Entry 3DRR (X-ray diffraction, 2.89 A resolution); this record covers chains A and B.

[Chain A]
Protein: Reverse transcriptase/ribonuclease H
Organism: Human immunodeficiency virus type 1
Notes: EC 2.7.7.49, 2.7.7.7, 3.1.26.4; fragment: gag-pol polyprotein p66 subunit
UniProt: P04585 (POL_HV1H2); residues 1-560 here correspond to UniProt positions 588-1147 (UniProt number = residue number + 587)
Chain sequence (563 residues; row label = number of the first residue in the row; numbers below 1 keep their minus sign (Met-2 is residue -2)):
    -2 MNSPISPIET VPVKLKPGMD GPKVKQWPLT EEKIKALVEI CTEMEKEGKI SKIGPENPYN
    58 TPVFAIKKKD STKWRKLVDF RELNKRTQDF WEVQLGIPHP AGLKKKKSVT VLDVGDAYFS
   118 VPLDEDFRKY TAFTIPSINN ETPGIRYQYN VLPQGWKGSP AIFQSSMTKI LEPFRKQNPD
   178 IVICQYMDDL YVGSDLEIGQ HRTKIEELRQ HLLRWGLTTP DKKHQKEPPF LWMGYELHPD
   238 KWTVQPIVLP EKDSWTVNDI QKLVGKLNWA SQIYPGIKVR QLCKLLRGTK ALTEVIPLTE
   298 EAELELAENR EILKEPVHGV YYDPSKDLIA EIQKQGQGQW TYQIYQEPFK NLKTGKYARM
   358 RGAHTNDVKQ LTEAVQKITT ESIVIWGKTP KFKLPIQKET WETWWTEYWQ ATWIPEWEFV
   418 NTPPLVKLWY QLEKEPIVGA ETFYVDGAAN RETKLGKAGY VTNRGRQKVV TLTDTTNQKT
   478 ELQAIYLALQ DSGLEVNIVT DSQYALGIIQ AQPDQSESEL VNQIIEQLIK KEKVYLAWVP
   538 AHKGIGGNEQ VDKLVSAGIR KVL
Not modelled in the structure: -2 to -1, 558-560
Sequence notes: expression tag (-2 to 0); engineered mutation Cys181 (Tyr768 in P04585)
Ligand contacts: R8E (3-{5-[(6-amino-1H-pyrazolo[3,4-b]pyridin-3-yl)methoxy]-2-chlorophenoxy}-5-chlorobenzonitrile): Pro95, Leu100, Lys101, Lys102, Lys103, Val106, Val108, Val179, Cys181, Tyr188, Val189, Gly190, Pro225, Phe227, Trp229, Leu234, His235, Pro236, Tyr318
UniProt features mapped onto this chain:
  - region: Phe227 to His235 (RT 'primer grip')
  - motif: Trp398 to Trp414 (Tryptophan repeat motif)
  - binding site (Mg(2+)): Asp110, Asp185, Asp186, Asp443, Glu478, Asp498, Asp549
  - site: Trp401 (Essential for RT p66/p51 heterodimerization), Trp414 (Essential for RT p66/p51 heterodimerization), Phe440, Tyr441 (Cleavage), Leu560 (Cleavage)

[Chain B]
Protein: p51 RT
Organism: Human immunodeficiency virus type 1
Notes: fragment: gag-pol polyprotein p51 subunit
UniProt: P04585 (POL_HV1H2); residues 1-440 here correspond to UniProt positions 588-1027 (UniProt number = residue number + 587)
Chain sequence (443 residues; numbered -2 to 440; the number before each row is that of its first residue; numbers below 1 keep their minus sign (Met-2 is residue -2)):
    -2 MNSPISPIET VPVKLKPGMD GPKVKQWPLT EEKIKALVEI CTEMEKEGKI SKIGPENPYN
    58 TPVFAIKKKD STKWRKLVDF RELNKRTQDF WEVQLGIPHP AGLKKKKSVT VLDVGDAYFS
   118 VPLDEDFRKY TAFTIPSINN ETPGIRYQYN VLPQGWKGSP AIFQSSMTKI LEPFRKQNPD
   178 IVICQYMDDL YVGSDLEIGQ HRTKIEELRQ HLLRWGLTTP DKKHQKEPPF LWMGYELHPD
   238 KWTVQPIVLP EKDSWTVNDI QKLVGKLNWA SQIYPGIKVR QLCKLLRGTK ALTEVIPLTE
   298 EAELELAENR EILKEPVHGV YYDPSKDLIA EIQKQGQGQW TYQIYQEPFK NLKTGKYARM
   358 RGAHTNDVKQ LTEAVQKITT ESIVIWGKTP KFKLPIQKET WETWWTEYWQ ATWIPEWEFV
   418 NTPPLVKLWY QLEKEPIVGA ETF
Not modelled in the structure: -2 to 5, 216-230, 357-360, 429-440
Sequence notes: expression tag (-2 to 0); engineered mutation Cys181 (Tyr768 in P04585)
UniProt features mapped onto this chain:
  - region: Phe227 to His235 (RT 'primer grip')
  - motif: Trp398 to Trp414 (Tryptophan repeat motif)
  - binding site (Mg(2+)): Asp110, Asp185, Asp186
  - site: Trp401 (Essential for RT p66/p51 heterodimerization), Trp414 (Essential for RT p66/p51 heterodimerization), Phe440 (Cleavage)

[Chain A / chain B interface]
Residue-residue contacts - 103 pairs, chain A then chain B:
  Val8(A) with Glu53(B)
  Pro9(A) with Glu53(B)
  Gln85(A) with Glu53(B), hydrogen bond (side chain-backbone)
  Asp86(A) with Lys20(B), salt bridge; Pro55(B)
  Phe87(A) with Pro52(B); Pro55(B)
  Trp88(A) with Pro52(B), hydrogen bond (backbone-backbone); Asn54(B); Pro55(B); Asn57(B); Thr131(B); Arg143(B)
  Gln91(A) with Asn137(B), hydrogen bond; Thr139(B)
  Leu92(A) with Asn137(B)
  Gly93(A) with Asn137(B)
  Ile94(A) with Asn137(B)
  Pro95(A) with Asn136(B); Asn137(B)
  His96(A) with Asn136(B), hydrogen bond (backbone-side chain)
  Gly99(A) with Asn136(B); Glu138(B)
  Leu100(A) with Glu138(B)
  Gln161(A) with Pro140(B)
  Ser162(A) with Pro52(B)
  Thr165(A) with Pro140(B)
  Cys181(A) with Glu138(B)
  Gln182(A) with Glu138(B); Pro140(B)
  Arg358(A) with Gln394(B); Glu396(B), salt bridge
  Gln373(A) with Thr397(B); Thr400(B); Trp401(B)
  Thr376(A) with Trp401(B)
  Ile380(A) with Leu26(B); Thr27(B)
  Val381(A) with Pro25(B), hydrophobic; Ile135(B); Asn136(B), hydrogen bond (backbone-backbone)
  Ile382(A) with Ile135(B); Asn136(B)
  Trp383(A) with Ile135(B)
  Gly384(A) with Thr27(B); Glu28(B), hydrogen bond (backbone-backbone); Ile135(B)
  Trp402(A) with Lys331(B), hydrogen bond (backbone-side chain); Asp364(B), hydrogen bond
  Tyr405(A) with Lys331(B), hydrogen bond (backbone-side chain)
  Trp406(A) with Lys331(B); Pro392(B), hydrophobic; Val417(B); Asn418(B); Thr419(B)
  Gln407(A) with Lys331(B), hydrogen bond (backbone-side chain); Pro392(B); Ile393(B); Gln394(B)
  Ala408(A) with Trp337(B), hydrophobic; Asp364(B); Pro392(B), hydrogen bond (backbone-backbone); Ile393(B)
  Thr409(A) with Asp364(B), hydrogen bond (backbone-side chain)
  Trp410(A) with Asn363(B); Val365(B), hydrophobic; Trp401(B)
  Pro412(A) with Trp401(B), hydrophobic
  Pro433(A) with Asn255(B)
  Ile434(A) with Thr290(B)
  Val435(A) with Thr290(B)
  Thr439(A) with Ala288(B); Leu289(B), hydrogen bond (side chain-backbone)
  Tyr441(A) with Gln258(B), hydrogen bond; Lys287(B), hydrogen bond (side chain-backbone)
  Val458(A) with Thr286(B)
  Thr459(A) with Thr286(B), hydrogen bond (backbone-side chain)
  Asn460(A) with Thr286(B); Lys287(B); Ala288(B)
  Asn494(A) with Leu289(B)
  Gln500(A) with Pro420(B); Pro421(B); Leu422(B)
  Leu503(A) with Pro421(B), hydrophobic; Leu422(B), hydrophobic
  Gln507(A) with Pro421(B)
  Tyr532(A) with Asn255(B), hydrogen bond
  Trp535(A) with Leu422(B), hydrophobic; Trp426(B), hydrophobic
  Val536(A) with Gln258(B)
  Pro537(A) with Gly262(B); Asn265(B)
  Lys540(A) with Asn265(B)
  Gly541(A) with Cys280(B)
  Ile542(A) with Val261(B), hydrophobic; Leu283(B), hydrophobic
  Gly543(A) with Leu283(B); Gly285(B)
  Gly544(A) with Gly285(B), hydrogen bond (backbone-backbone); Thr286(B)
  Gln547(A) with Gly285(B); Thr286(B)
Other interface residues (no listed pair), chain A (67 interface residues in all): Ala158, Ile159, Arg172, Ile180, Glu370, Thr377, Thr386, Thr403, Gly436, Val496
Other interface residues (no listed pair), chain B (54 interface residues in all): Trp24, Tyr56, Val254, Tyr405

[Overview]
67 residues of chain A and 54 residues of chain B are in contact, with 18 hydrogen bonds and 2 salt bridges.
Polar contacts include Asp86(A)-Lys20(B), Arg358(A)-Glu396(B) and Gln85(A)-Glu53(B). Bound to chain A:
compound R8E.
Here chain A is Reverse transcriptase/ribonuclease H and chain B is p51 RT, both from Human immunodeficiency
virus type 1. Entry 3DRR (HIV reverse transcriptase Y181C mutant in complex with inhibitor R8e) was determined
by X-ray diffraction (same publication as 3DRP and 3DRS).
